PDB entry 7NA2 | X-ray diffraction, 1.86 A resolution | chain A

== Chain A ==
Protein: Isoform 11 of E3 ubiquitin-protein ligase Mdm2
Organism: Homo sapiens
Notes: EC 2.3.2.27
Reference sequence: Q00987 (MDM2_HUMAN), isoform Q00987-11; residues 17-125 here correspond to UniProt positions 23-131 (UniProt number = residue number + 6)
Chain sequence (110 residues; row label = number of the first residue in the row):
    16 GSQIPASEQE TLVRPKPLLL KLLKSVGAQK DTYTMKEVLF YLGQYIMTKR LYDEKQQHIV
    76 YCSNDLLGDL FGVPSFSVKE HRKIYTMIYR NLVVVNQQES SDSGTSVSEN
Disordered / not traced: 112-125
Construct notes: expression tag (16)
Residues lining bound ligands: 1I0 (3-[4-(5-chloropyridin-3-yl)-2-[(4aR,7aR)-hexahydrocyclopenta[b][1,4]oxazin-4(4aH)-yl]-3-{[(1r,4R)-4-methylcyclohexyl]methyl}-3H-imidazo[4,5-c]pyridin-6-yl]-1,2,4-oxadiazol-5(4H)-one): Ser17, Leu54, Leu57, Gly58, Ile61, Met62, Tyr67, Phe86, Phe91, Val93, Lys94, His96, Ile99, Tyr100

== Summary ==
Ligands of chain A: compound 1I0.
Chain A is Isoform 11 of E3 ubiquitin-protein ligase Mdm2 (Homo sapiens); the structure, HDM2 in complex with
compound 56, was determined by X-ray diffraction (same publication as 7NA1, 7NA3 and 7NA4).
